6SYO - chains SSS and MMM; structure by X-ray diffraction, 1.25 A resolution.

Chain SSS:
Protein: Hydrogenase-2 small chain
From: Escherichia coli
Notes: EC 1.12.99.6
Reference sequence: P69741 (MBHT_ECOLI); residues -1 to 291 here correspond to UniProt positions 39-331 (UniProt number = residue number + 40)
Amino-acid sequence (298 residues; each row starts with the number of its first residue; numbers below 1 keep their minus sign (Met-1 is residue -1)):
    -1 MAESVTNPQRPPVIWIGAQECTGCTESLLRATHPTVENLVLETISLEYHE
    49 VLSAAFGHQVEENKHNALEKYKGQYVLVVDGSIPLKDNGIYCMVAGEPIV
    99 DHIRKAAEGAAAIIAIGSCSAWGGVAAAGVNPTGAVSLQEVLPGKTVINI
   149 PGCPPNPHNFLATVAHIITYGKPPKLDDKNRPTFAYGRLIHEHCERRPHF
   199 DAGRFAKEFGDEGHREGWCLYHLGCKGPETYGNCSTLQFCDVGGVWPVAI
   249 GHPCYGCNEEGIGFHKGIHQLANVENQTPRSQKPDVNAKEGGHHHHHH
Disordered / not traced: -1 to 5, 274-296
Construct notes: conflict His291 (Asn331 in P69741); expression tag (292-296)
Curated features (UniProtKB/Swiss-Prot):
  - binding site ([4Fe-4S] cluster): Cys19, Cys22, Cys117, Cys151, His189, Cys192, Cys217, Cys223
  - binding site ([3Fe-4S] cluster): Cys232, Cys252, Cys255
Bound ions: 4Fe-4S cluster Fe site 1: Cys19, Cys22, Cys117, Cys151; 4Fe-4S cluster Fe site 2: His189, Cys192, Cys217, Cys223; 3Fe-4S cluster Fe: Cys232, Cys252, Cys255
Residues lining bound ligands:
  - 3Fe-4S cluster (F3S): Ile188, Thr228, Cys232, Phe237, Trp244, Pro245, Cys252, Tyr253, Gly254, Cys255, Asn256
  - 4Fe-4S cluster (SF4), molecule 1: Glu18, Cys19, Gly21, Cys22, Gly79, Gly115, Ser116, Cys117, Val123, Gly150, Cys151, Pro152
  - 4Fe-4S cluster (SF4), molecule 2: Ile188, His189, Cys192, Arg194, Arg195, Phe198, Cys217, Leu218, Tyr219, Cys223, Gly225, Pro226, Val246

Chain MMM:
Protein: Hydrogenase-2 large chain
From: Escherichia coli (strain K12)
Notes: EC 1.12.99.6
Reference sequence: P0ACE0 (MBHM_ECOLI); numbering as in UniProt (aligned over 1-567)
Amino-acid sequence (567 residues; numbered 1 to 567; the number before each row is that of its first residue):
     1 MSQRITIDPVTRIEGHLRIDCEIENGVVSKAWASGTMWRGMEEIVKNRDP
    51 RDAWMIVQRICGVCTTTHALSSVRAAESALNIDVPVNAQYIRNIILAAHT
   101 THDHIVHFYQLSALDWVDITSALQADPTKASEMLKGVSTWHLNSPEEFTK
   151 VQNKIKDLVASGQLGIFANGYWGHPAMKLPPEVNLIAVAHYLQALECQRD
   201 ANRVVALLGGKTPHIQNLAVGGVANPINLDGLGVLNLERLMYIKSFIDKL
   251 SDFVEQVYKVDTAVIAAFYPEWLTRGKGAVNYLSVPEFPTDSKNGSFLFP
   301 GGYIENADLSSYRPITSHSDEYLIKGIQESAKHSWYKDEAPQAPWEGTTI
   351 PAYDGWSDDGKYSWVKSPTFYGKTVEVGPLANMLVKLAAGRESTQNKLNE
   401 IVAIYQKLTGNTLEVAQLHSTLGRIIGRTVHCCELQDILQNQYSALITNI
   451 GKGDHTTFVKPNIPATGEFKGVGFLEAPKGMLSHWMVIKDGIISNYQAVV
   501 PSTWNSGPRNFNDDVGPYEQSLVGTPVADPNKPLEVVRTIHSFDPCMACA
   551 VHVVDADGNEVVSVKVL
Disordered / not traced: 1, 553-567
Construct notes: engineered mutation Lys479 (Arg in P0ACE0)
Curated features (UniProtKB/Swiss-Prot):
  - binding site (Ni(2+)): Cys61, Cys64, Cys546, Cys549
  - site: His552, Val553 (Cleavage)
Bound ions: Mg2+: Glu42, Ala498; Ni2+: Cys61, Cys64, Cys546, Cys549 (together with oxygen molecule); carbonmonoxide-(dicyano) iron Fe: Cys64, Cys549
Residues lining bound ligands:
  - carbonmonoxide-(dicyano) iron (FCO): Cys64, Thr67, His68, Ala477, Pro478, Lys479, Leu482, Val500, Pro501, Ser502, Cys546, Cys549
  - oxygen molecule: Cys61, Val63, Cys64, Asp103, Lys479, Cys546, Cys549

Chain SSS / chain MMM interface:
Contacting residue pairs (31; chain SSS residue first):
  Thr30(SSS) with Tyr242(MMM); Ser245(MMM)
  His31(SSS) with Glu238(MMM), salt bridge; Met241(MMM); Tyr242(MMM); Ser245(MMM)
  Pro32(SSS) with Met241(MMM)
  His156(SSS) with Glu238(MMM)
  Ala160(SSS) with Leu237(MMM); Glu238(MMM); Met241(MMM), hydrophobic
  Ala163(SSS) with Leu237(MMM); Met241(MMM), hydrophobic
  His164(SSS) with Leu237(MMM)
  Thr167(SSS) with Ile447(MMM)
  Tyr168(SSS) with Leu229(MMM), hydrophobic; Ile447(MMM), hydrogen bond (side chain-backbone); Gly451(MMM)
  Pro172(SSS) with Asp230(MMM)
  Lys173(SSS) with Asp230(MMM), hydrogen bond (backbone-side chain)
  Thr181(SSS) with Asp230(MMM), hydrogen bond (side chain-backbone)
  Phe182(SSS) with Leu229(MMM); Asp230(MMM), hydrogen bond (backbone-backbone); Gly231(MMM); Leu232(MMM)
  Ala183(SSS) with Leu232(MMM)
  Gly230(SSS) with Leu232(MMM)
  Thr234(SSS) with Leu232(MMM)
  Leu235(SSS) with Glu238(MMM); Arg239(MMM)
  Asp239(SSS) with Tyr242(MMM), hydrogen bond (backbone-side chain)
Also at the interface, not in a pair above, chain SSS (23 interface residues in all): Leu159, Gly185, Arg186, His191, Asn231
Also at the interface, not in a pair above, chain MMM (14 interface residues in all): Asn236, Ile450

In short:
23 residues of chain SSS and 14 residues of chain MMM are in contact; the contacts include 5 hydrogen bonds
and 1 salt bridge. Polar contacts include His31(SSS)-Glu238(MMM), Tyr168(SSS)-Ile447(MMM) and
Lys173(SSS)-Asp230(MMM). Chain SSS binds 4Fe-4S cluster and 3Fe-4S cluster.
Chain SSS is Hydrogenase-2 small chain (Escherichia coli) and chain MMM is Hydrogenase-2 large chain
(Escherichia coli (strain K12)); the structure, Hydrogenase-2 variant R479K - As Isolated form, was determined
by X-ray diffraction.
